Entry 2JDI (X-ray diffraction, 1.90 A resolution); this record covers chains C and D of the 9 polymer chains in the assembly.

== Chain C ==
Molecule: ATP synthase subunit alpha heart isoform
From: Bos taurus
Notes: EC 3.6.3.14
UniProtKB: P19483 (ATPA1_BOVIN); residues 1-510 here correspond to UniProt positions 44-553 (UniProt number = residue number + 43)
Amino-acid sequence (510 residues; each row starts with the number of its first residue):
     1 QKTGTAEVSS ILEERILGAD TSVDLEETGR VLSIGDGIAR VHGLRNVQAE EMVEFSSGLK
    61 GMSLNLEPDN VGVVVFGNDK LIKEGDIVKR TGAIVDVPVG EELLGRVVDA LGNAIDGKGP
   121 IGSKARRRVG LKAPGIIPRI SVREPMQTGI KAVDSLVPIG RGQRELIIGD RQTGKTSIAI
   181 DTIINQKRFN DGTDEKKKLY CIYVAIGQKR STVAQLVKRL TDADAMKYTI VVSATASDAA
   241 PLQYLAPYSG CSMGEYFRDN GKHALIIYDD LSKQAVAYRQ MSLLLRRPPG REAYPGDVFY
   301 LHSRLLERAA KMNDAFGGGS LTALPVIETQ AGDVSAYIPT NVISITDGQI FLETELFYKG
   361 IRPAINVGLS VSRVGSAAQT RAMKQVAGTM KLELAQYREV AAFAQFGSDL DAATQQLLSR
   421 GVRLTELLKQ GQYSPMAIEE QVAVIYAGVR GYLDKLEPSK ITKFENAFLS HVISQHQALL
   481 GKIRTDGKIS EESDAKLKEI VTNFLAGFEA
Not modelled in the structure: 1-23
Swiss-Prot annotation at these positions:
  - binding site (ATP): Gln172, Gly174, Lys175, Thr176, Ser177, Gln430, Gln432
  - binding site (Mg(2+)): Thr176, Asp269
  - site: Ser370 (Required for activity)
  - modified residue: Gln1 (Pyrrolidone carboxylic acid), Ser10 (Phosphoserine), Ser22 (Phosphoserine), Ser33 (Phosphoserine), Ser63 (Phosphoserine), Lys80 (N6-acetyllysine), Lys83 (N6-acetyllysine), Lys89 (N6-acetyllysine), Thr91 (Phosphothreonine), Lys118 (N6-acetyllysine), Ser123 (Phosphoserine), Lys124 (N6-acetyllysine), Ser141 (Phosphoserine), Arg161 (Omega-N-methylarginine), Lys187 (N6-acetyllysine), Lys196 (N6-acetyllysine), Lys197 (N6-acetyllysine), Lys218 (N6-acetyllysine), Lys262 (N6-acetyllysine), Lys384 (N6-acetyllysine) and 6 more in UniProt
  - glycosylation: Ser33 (O-linked (GlcNAc) serine)
Bound ions: Mg2+: Thr176 (together with AMP-PNP)
Small-molecule neighbours:
  - AMP-PNP (ANP; phosphoaminophosphonic acid-adenylate ester), molecule 1: Asp170, Arg171, Gln172, Thr173, Gly174, Lys175, Thr176, Ser177, Glu328, Phe357, Arg362, Pro363, Gln430, Gly431, Gln432, Tyr433
  - AMP-PNP (ANP), molecule 2: Ile343, Ser344, Val371, Ser372, Arg373

== Chain D ==
Molecule: ATP synthase subunit beta
From: Bos taurus
Notes: EC 3.6.3.14
UniProtKB: P00829 (ATPB_BOVIN); the author numbering skips numbers that UniProt does not, so the offset changes along the chain: -4 to -1 = UniProt 47-50; 1-478 = UniProt 51-528
Amino-acid sequence (482 residues; row label = number of the first residue in the row; note: 1 number in that range is skipped by the numbering (no residue carries it; nothing is unmodelled there); numbers below 1 keep their minus sign (Ala-4 is residue -4)):
    -4 AAQA
     1 SPSPKAGATT GRIVAVIGAV VDVQFDEGLP PILNALEVQG RETRLVLEVA QHLGESTVRT
    61 IAMDGTEGLV RGQKVLDSGA PIRIPVGPET LGRIMNVIGE PIDERGPIKT KQFAAIHAEA
   121 PEFVEMSVEQ EILVTGIKVV DLLAPYAKGG KIGLFGGAGV GKTVLIMELI NNVAKAHGGY
   181 SVFAGVGERT REGNDLYHEM IESGVINLKD ATSKVALVYG QMNEPPGARA RVALTGLTVA
   241 EYFRDQEGQD VLLFIDNIFR FTQAGSEVSA LLGRIPSAVG YQPTLATDMG TMQERITTTK
   301 KGSITSVQAI YVPADDLTDP APATTFAHLD ATTVLSRAIA ELGIYPAVDP LDSTSRIMDP
   361 NIVGSEHYDV ARGVQKILQD YKSLQDIIAI LGMDELSEED KLTVSRARKI QRFLSQPFQV
   421 AEVFTGHLGK LVPLKETIKG FQQILAGEYD HLPEQAFYMV GPIEEAVAKA DKLAEEHS
Not modelled in the structure: -4 to -1, 1-8, 476-478
Swiss-Prot annotation at these positions:
  - binding site (ADP): Gly159, Val160, Gly161, Lys162, Thr163, Val164
  - binding site (ATP): Gly159, Gly161, Lys162, Thr163, Val164, Arg189
  - binding site (phosphate): Gly159, Val160, Gly161, Lys162, Thr163
  - binding site (Mg(2+)): Thr163, Glu188
  - modified residue: Lys74 (N6-acetyllysine), Lys111 (N6-acetyllysine), Lys148 (N6-acetyllysine), Lys209 (N6-acetyllysine), Lys214 (N6-acetyllysine), Thr262 (Phosphothreonine), Ser365 (Phosphoserine), Lys376 (N6-acetyllysine), Ser383 (Phosphoserine), Lys430 (N6-acetyllysine), Lys435 (N6-acetyllysine), Lys472 (N6-acetyllysine)
  - glycosylation: Ser56 (O-linked (GlcNAc) serine)
Bound ions: Mg2+: Thr163 (together with AMP-PNP)
Small-molecule neighbours:
  - AMP-PNP (ANP; phosphoaminophosphonic acid-adenylate ester), molecule 1: Gly157, Ala158, Gly159, Val160, Gly161, Lys162, Thr163, Val164, Glu188, Arg189, Glu192, Tyr311, Tyr345, Pro346, Phe418, Ala421, Phe424, Thr425
  - AMP-PNP (ANP), molecule 2: Ser355, Met358, Tyr368

== Chain C / chain D interface ==
Residue-residue contacts (128; chain C residue first):
  Gly43(C) - Arg71(D)  hydrogen bond (backbone-side chain)
  Leu44(C) - Arg71(D)  hydrogen bond (backbone-side chain)
  Arg45(C) - Val70(D)
  Arg45(C) - Arg71(D)
  Asn46(C) - Val70(D)
  Val47(C) - Leu69(D)
  Val47(C) - Val70(D)
  Gln48(C) - Gly68(D)  hydrogen bond (side chain-backbone)
  Gln48(C) - Leu69(D)
  Gln48(C) - Val70(D)
  Ala49(C) - Val16(D)  hydrophobic
  Ala49(C) - Thr66(D)
  Ala49(C) - Glu67(D)
  Ala49(C) - Gly68(D)  hydrogen bond (backbone-backbone)
  Ala49(C) - Leu69(D)  hydrogen bond (backbone-backbone)
  Glu50(C) - Glu67(D)
  Asn65(C) - Val16(D)
  Asn65(C) - Ile17(D)
  Leu66(C) - Ala15(D)
  Leu66(C) - Val16(D)  hydrogen bond (backbone-backbone)
  Leu66(C) - Leu69(D)
  Leu66(C) - Arg71(D)
  Glu67(C) - Val14(D)
  Glu67(C) - Arg71(D)  hydrogen bond (backbone-side chain)
  Pro68(C) - Val14(D)
  Asn70(C) - Arg71(D)
  Val71(C) - Arg71(D)
  Lys132(C) - Asp64(D)  salt bridge
  Lys132(C) - Asn223(D)
  Lys132(C) - Glu224(D)  salt bridge
  Ala133(C) - Asn223(D)  hydrogen bond (backbone-side chain)
  Pro134(C) - Thr190(D)
  Gly135(C) - Thr190(D)
  Ile136(C) - Ile94(D)  hydrophobic
  Ile136(C) - Thr190(D)
  Ile136(C) - Asn194(D)
  Ile136(C) - Tyr219(D)  hydrophobic
  Ile137(C) - Ile102(D)
  Ile137(C) - Asp103(D)
  Ile137(C) - Glu104(D)
  Ile137(C) - Tyr197(D)  hydrophobic
  Arg139(C) - Thr190(D)
  Arg139(C) - Asn194(D)
  Ile140(C) - Asn194(D)
  Ser141(C) - Asn194(D)
  Ser141(C) - Asp195(D)  hydrogen bond
  Arg164(C) - Arg189(D)
  Arg287(C) - Ile17(D)
  Pro288(C) - Ala270(D)  hydrophobic
  Arg291(C) - Val279(D)
  Arg291(C) - Tyr281(D)
  Arg291(C) - Pro313(D)
  Arg291(C) - Asp319(D)  salt bridge
  Gly296(C) - Glu267(D)
  Asp297(C) - Glu267(D)
  Phe299(C) - Met222(D)  hydrophobic
  Phe299(C) - Arg260(D)
  Phe299(C) - Gln263(D)
  Phe299(C) - Glu267(D)
  Tyr300(C) - Glu224(D)
  Tyr300(C) - Pro225(D)
  Tyr300(C) - Arg229(D)
  Tyr300(C) - Glu267(D)
  Ser303(C) - Met222(D)  hydrogen bond (side chain-backbone)
  Arg304(C) - Met222(D)
  Glu307(C) - Glu188(D)
  Glu307(C) - Arg189(D)
  Glu307(C) - Thr190(D)  hydrogen bond
  Glu307(C) - Met222(D)
  Glu307(C) - Asn223(D)
  Ser335(C) - Ala314(D)
  Ser335(C) - Asp315(D)  hydrogen bond
  Thr340(C) - Ala158(D)
  Thr340(C) - Tyr311(D)  hydrogen bond (backbone-side chain)
  Thr340(C) - Ala314(D)  hydrogen bond (side chain-backbone)
  Asn341(C) - Tyr311(D)
  Ile343(C) - Ala158(D)  hydrophobic
  Ile343(C) - Arg189(D)  hydrogen bond (backbone-side chain)
  Ser344(C) - Ala158(D)
  Ser344(C) - Arg189(D)  hydrogen bond (backbone-side chain)
  Ser344(C) - Met222(D)
  Ser344(C) - Arg260(D)  hydrogen bond
  Ser344(C) - Tyr311(D)
  Ile345(C) - Arg189(D)  hydrogen bond (backbone-side chain)
  Ile345(C) - Met222(D)  hydrophobic
  Thr346(C) - Arg189(D)  hydrogen bond (backbone-side chain)
  Asp347(C) - Arg189(D)  salt bridge
  Asp347(C) - Arg191(D)  salt bridge
  Gly368(C) - Glu341(D)
  Leu369(C) - Arg337(D)
  Leu369(C) - Glu341(D)
  Ser372(C) - Phe424(D)
  Arg373(C) - Gly159(D)
  Arg373(C) - Arg189(D)
  Arg373(C) - Arg191(D)
  Arg373(C) - Phe424(D)
  Val374(C) - Val423(D)
  Val374(C) - Phe424(D)
  Gly375(C) - Val423(D)
  Gly375(C) - Phe424(D)
  Ser376(C) - Val423(D)  hydrogen bond (backbone-backbone)
  Gly388(C) - Thr425(D)
  Gly388(C) - Gly426(D)
  Thr389(C) - Thr425(D)
  Thr389(C) - His427(D)
  Leu392(C) - Tyr345(D)  hydrophobic
  Leu392(C) - Thr425(D)
  Leu392(C) - Tyr458(D)
  Leu392(C) - Met459(D)  hydrophobic
  Ala395(C) - Glu341(D)
  Ala395(C) - Leu342(D)
  Ala395(C) - Gly343(D)
  Gln396(C) - Leu342(D)  hydrogen bond (side chain-backbone)
  Gln396(C) - Arg412(D)  hydrogen bond
  Gln396(C) - Gln455(D)  hydrogen bond
  Gln396(C) - Tyr458(D)
  Glu399(C) - Leu342(D)
  Glu399(C) - Arg408(D)  salt bridge
  Glu399(C) - Arg412(D)  salt bridge
  Val400(C) - Arg412(D)
  Phe403(C) - Met393(D)  hydrophobic
  Phe403(C) - Val404(D)  hydrophobic
  Phe403(C) - Arg408(D)
  Phe406(C) - Ile388(D)
  Phe406(C) - Met393(D)  hydrophobic
  Asp411(C) - Pro453(D)
  Ala413(C) - Pro453(D)  hydrophobic
  Leu417(C) - Gln455(D)
Interface residues without a listed pair, chain C (74 interface residues in all): Leu64, Ile94, Arg128, Val142, Gly290, Phe316, Ala336, Tyr337, Asn366, Val371, Ala377, Ser408, Thr414
Interface residues without a listed pair, chain D (74 interface residues in all): Gly18, Gly187, Gly193, His198, Pro226, Ser266, Leu271, Gly280, Ala340, Ile344, Tyr381, Gly392, Asp394, Glu454

== Summary ==
The chain C/chain D interface involves 74 residues from each chain, with 23 hydrogen bonds and 7 salt bridges.
Polar pairs include Lys132(C)-Asp64(D), Lys132(C)-Glu224(D) and Arg291(C)-Asp319(D). One AMP-PNP molecule is
bound between chain C and chain D. Ligands of chain C: AMP-PNP.
Chain C is ATP synthase subunit alpha heart isoform and chain D is ATP synthase subunit beta, both from Bos
taurus; the structure, Ground state structure of F1-ATPase from bovine heart mitochondria (Bovine F1-ATPase
crystallised in the absence of ..., was determined by X-ray diffraction.
